Entry 7TXI (electron microscopy, 3.50 A resolution); this record covers chain A.

Chain A:
Molecule: Probable flagellin 1
From: Aeropyrum pernix
UniProt: Q9YAN8 (FLAB1_AERPE); numbering as in UniProt (aligned over 1-203)
Sequence (203 residues; row label = number of the first residue in the row):
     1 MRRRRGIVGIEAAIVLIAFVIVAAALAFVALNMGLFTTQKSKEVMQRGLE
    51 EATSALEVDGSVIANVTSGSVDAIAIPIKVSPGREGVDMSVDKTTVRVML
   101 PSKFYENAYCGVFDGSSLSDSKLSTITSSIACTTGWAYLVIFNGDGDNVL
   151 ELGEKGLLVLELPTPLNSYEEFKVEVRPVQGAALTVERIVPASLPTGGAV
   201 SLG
Unresolved in the structure: 1-7
Disulfide bonds: Cys110-Cys132

Summary:
Chain A is Probable flagellin 1 (Aeropyrum pernix); the structure, Cryo-EM of A. pernix flagellum, was
determined by electron microscopy, deposited together with 8FJ5, 8FJS, 8FK0 and 8FK7.
